PDB entry 8V6H | electron microscopy, 11.11 A resolution (very low resolution: no residue pairs are listed; an interface is given only as per-side residue counts) | chains A and D of the 6 polymer chains in the assembly

== Chain A ==
Molecule: DNA polymerase alpha catalytic subunit
Organism: Xenopus laevis
Notes: EC 2.7.7.7
UniProtKB: Q9DE46 (DPOLA_XENLA); numbering as in UniProt (aligned over 335-1458)
Amino-acid sequence (1127 residues; each row starts with the number of its first residue):
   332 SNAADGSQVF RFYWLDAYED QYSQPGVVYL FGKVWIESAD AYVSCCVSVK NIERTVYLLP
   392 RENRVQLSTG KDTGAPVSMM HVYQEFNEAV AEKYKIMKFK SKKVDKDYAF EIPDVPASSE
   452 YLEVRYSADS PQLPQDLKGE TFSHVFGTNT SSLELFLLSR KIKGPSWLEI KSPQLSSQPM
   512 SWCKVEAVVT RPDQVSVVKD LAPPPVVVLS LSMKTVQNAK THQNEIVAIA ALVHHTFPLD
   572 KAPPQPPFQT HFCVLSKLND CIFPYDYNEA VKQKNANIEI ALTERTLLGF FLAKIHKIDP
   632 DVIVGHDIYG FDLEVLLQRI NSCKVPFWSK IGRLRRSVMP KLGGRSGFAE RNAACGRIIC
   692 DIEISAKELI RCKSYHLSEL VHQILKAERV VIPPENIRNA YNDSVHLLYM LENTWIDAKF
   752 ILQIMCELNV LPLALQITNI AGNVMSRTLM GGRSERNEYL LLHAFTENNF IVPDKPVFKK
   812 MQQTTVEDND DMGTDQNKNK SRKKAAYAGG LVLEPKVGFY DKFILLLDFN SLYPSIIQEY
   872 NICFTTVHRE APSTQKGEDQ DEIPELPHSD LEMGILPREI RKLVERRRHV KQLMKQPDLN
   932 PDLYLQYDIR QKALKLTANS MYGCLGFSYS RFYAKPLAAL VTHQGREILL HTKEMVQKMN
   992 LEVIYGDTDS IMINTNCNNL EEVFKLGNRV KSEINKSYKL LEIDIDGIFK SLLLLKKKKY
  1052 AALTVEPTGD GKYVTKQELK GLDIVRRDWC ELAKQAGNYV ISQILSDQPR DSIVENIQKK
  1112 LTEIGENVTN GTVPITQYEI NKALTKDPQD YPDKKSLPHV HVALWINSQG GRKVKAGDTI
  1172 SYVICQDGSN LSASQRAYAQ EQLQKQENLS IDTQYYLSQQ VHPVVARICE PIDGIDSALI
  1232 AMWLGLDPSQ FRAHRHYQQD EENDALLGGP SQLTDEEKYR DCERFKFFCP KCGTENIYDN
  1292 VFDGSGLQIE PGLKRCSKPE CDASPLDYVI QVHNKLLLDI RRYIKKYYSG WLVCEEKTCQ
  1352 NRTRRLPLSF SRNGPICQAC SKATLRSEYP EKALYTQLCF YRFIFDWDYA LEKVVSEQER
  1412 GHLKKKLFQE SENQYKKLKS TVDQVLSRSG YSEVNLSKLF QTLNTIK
Unresolved in the structure: 332-338, 809-835, 883-891, 1243-1270, 1453-1458
Construct notes: expression tag (332-334)
Metal / ion sites: Mg2+: Asp859, Phe860, Asp1000 (together with 2'-deoxyguanosine-5'-triphosphate); Zn2+ site 1: Cys1280, Cys1283, Cys1307, Cys1312; Zn2+ site 2: Cys1345, Cys1350, Cys1368, Cys1371
Ligand contacts: 2'-deoxyguanosine-5'-triphosphate (DGT): Asp859, Phe860, Asn861, Ser862, Leu863, Tyr864, Pro865, Arg918, Lys922, Lys946, Leu947, Asn950, Tyr953, Gly954, Asp1000
UniProt features mapped onto this chain:
  - zinc finger: Cys1280 to Pro1310 (CysA-type)
  - motif: Cys1345 to Cys1371 (CysB motif)
  - binding site (Zn(2+)): Cys1280, Cys1283, Cys1307, Cys1312, Cys1345, Cys1350, Cys1368, Cys1371

== Chain D ==
Molecule: DNA primase
Organism: Xenopus laevis
UniProtKB: Q800A4 (Q800A4_XENLA); residue numbers follow UniProt; this construct covers 1-420
Amino-acid sequence (423 residues; numbered -2 to 420; the number before each row is that of its first residue; numbers below 1 keep their minus sign (Gly-2 is residue -2)):
    -2 GPHMDLSVYD PASLPDVLPL YYRRLFPFYQ YFRWLNYGGV VKNYFQHREF SFTLKDDVYV
    58 RYQSFNNQSE LEKEMQKMCP YKIDIGAVYS HRPSLHNTVK SGTFQAQEKE LVFDIDMTDY
   118 DDVRRCCSSA DICPKCWTLM TIAVRILDRA LAEDFGFKHR LWVYSGRRGV HCWVCDDSAR
   178 KLSQAERSAV AEYLSVVKGG EETIKKVQLP ETIHPFIGKS LKMVERYFEK YALVDQDILE
   238 NKQCWDKVIA LVPEVARESL LREFSKARSS VERWDKLSSC LEATGKDFRR YSNIPKEIML
   298 QFCYPRLDVN VSKGLNHLLK SPFSVHPKTG RISVPIDCKK LDQFDPFSVP TISLICSELD
   358 NVSKKEEDED SAGEGEPEAK KRTRDYKRTS LAPYIKVFEQ FLDKLDQSRK GELLNKSDLK
   418 KEF
Unresolved in the structure: -2 to 5, 282-285, 360-378, 410-420
Construct notes: expression tag (-2 to 0)
Metal / ion sites: Zn2+: Cys123, Cys124, Cys130, Cys133

== Interface between chain A and chain D ==
At this resolution (11 A) residue pairs are not listed: 16 residues of chain A and 13 of chain D lie at the interface.

== Overview ==
Chain A and chain D form an interface of 16 and 13 residues respectively. Bound to chain A:
2'-deoxyguanosine-5'-triphosphate. Asp859(A), Phe860(A) and Asp1000(A) coordinate Mg2+. Cys1280(A),
Cys1283(A), Cys1307(A) and Cys1312(A) coordinate Zn2+ site 1. UniProt lists 8 Zn2+-binding residues on chain
A.
Here chain A is DNA polymerase alpha catalytic subunit and chain D is DNA primase, both from Xenopus laevis.
Entry 8V6H (DNA initiation complex (configuration 2) of Xenopus laevis DNA polymerase alpha-primase) was
determined by electron microscopy (same publication as 8G99, 8G9F, 8G9L, 8G9N, 8G9O, 8UCU and 8 further
entries).
